2X6T - chain A; structure by X-ray diffraction, 2.36 A resolution.

== Chain A ==
Protein: ADP-L-glycero-D-manno-heptose-6-epimerase
From: Escherichia coli
Notes: EC 5.1.3.20
UniProtKB: P67911 (HLDD_ECO57); residues 1-310 here = UniProt positions 1-310
Chain sequence (357 residues; numbered -46 to 310; the number before each row is that of its first residue; numbers below 1 keep their minus sign (Met-46 is residue -46)):
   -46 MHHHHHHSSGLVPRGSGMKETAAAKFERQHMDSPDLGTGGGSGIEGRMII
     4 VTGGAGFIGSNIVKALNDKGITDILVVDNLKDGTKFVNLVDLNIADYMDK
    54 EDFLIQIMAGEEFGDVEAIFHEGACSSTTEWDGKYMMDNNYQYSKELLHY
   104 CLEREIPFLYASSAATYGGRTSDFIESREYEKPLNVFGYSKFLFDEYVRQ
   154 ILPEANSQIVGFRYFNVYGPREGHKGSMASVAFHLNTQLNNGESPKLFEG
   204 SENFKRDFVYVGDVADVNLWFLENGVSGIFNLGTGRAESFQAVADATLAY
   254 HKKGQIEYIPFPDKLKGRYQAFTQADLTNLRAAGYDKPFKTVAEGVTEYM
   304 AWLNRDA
Not modelled in the structure: -46 to 0, 308-310
Construct notes: engineered mutation Phe140 (Tyr in P67911)
Residues lining bound ligands:
  - ADP / beta-D-mannopyranose: Ser79, Thr81, Ser116, Ala118, Phe140, Asn169, Lys178, Ser180, Met181, Ala182, Ser183, Val184, His187, Lys199, Leu200, Phe201, Ser204, Phe207, Arg209, Phe243, Leu268, Tyr272
  - NADP (NAP; NADP nicotinamide-adenine-dinucleotide phosphate): Thr5, Gly6, Gly9, Phe10, Ile11, Gly12, Val30, Asp31, Asn32, Lys38, Lys53, His74, Glu75, Gly76, Ala77, Cys78, Ser79, Tyr88, Asn92, Tyr96, Ala114, Ser115, Ser116, Phe140, Lys144, Tyr167, Phe168, Asn169, Val170, His177, Lys178
From the paper describing this entry:
  - binding site for beta-D-mannopyranose: Ser79, Lys178, Met181
  - catalytic residues: Lys144
  - catalytic residues: Ser116 (proposed by the authors, not directly observed)
  - mutagenesis - Y140F, K178M (1000-fold): decreased catalytic activity (citing earlier work)

== In short ==
Chain A binds NADP and ADP / beta-D-mannopyranose. The paper reports catalytic residues Lys144 and Ser116;
Y140F and K178M reduce catalytic activity.
Chain A is ADP-L-glycero-D-manno-heptose-6-epimerase (Escherichia coli); the structure, AGME bound to
ADP-B-mannose, was determined by X-ray diffraction, deposited together with 2X86.
